Entry 5OYI (electron microscopy, 8.20 A resolution (very low resolution: no residue pairs are listed; an interface is given only as per-side residue counts)); this record covers chains A and F of the 15 polymer chains in the assembly.

# Chain A
Molecule: Genome polyprotein
From: Foot-and-mouth disease virus (strain A10-61)
Notes: EC 3.4.22.46, 3.6.1.15, 3.4.22.28, 2.7.7.48
UniProt: P03306 (POLG_FMDV1), isoform P03306-2; residues 27-208 here correspond to UniProt positions 724-905 (UniProt number = residue number + 697)
Sequence (182 residues; numbered 27 to 208; the number before each row is that of its first residue):
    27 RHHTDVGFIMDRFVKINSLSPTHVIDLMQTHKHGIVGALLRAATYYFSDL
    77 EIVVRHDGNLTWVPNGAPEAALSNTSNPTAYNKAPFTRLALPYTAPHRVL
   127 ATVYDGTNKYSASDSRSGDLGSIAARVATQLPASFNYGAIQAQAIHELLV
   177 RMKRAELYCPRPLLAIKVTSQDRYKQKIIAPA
Not modelled in the structure: 134-154

# Chain F
Molecule: Genome polyprotein
From: Foot-and-mouth disease virus (strain A10-61)
Notes: EC 3.4.22.46, 3.6.1.15, 3.4.22.28, 2.7.7.48
UniProt: P03306 (POLG_FMDV1); residues 1-221 here correspond to UniProt positions 505-725 (UniProt number = residue number + 504)
Sequence (221 residues; each row starts with the number of its first residue):
     1 GIFPVACADGYGGLVTTDPKTADPVYGKVYNPPKTNYPGRFTNLLDVAEA
    51 CPTFLRFDDGKPYVVTRADDTRLLAKFDVSLAAKHMSNTYLSGIAQYYTQ
   101 YSGTINLHFMFTGSTDSKARYMVAYIPPGVETPPDTPEEAAHCIHAEWDT
   151 GLNSKFTFSIPYVSAADYAYTASDTAETTNVQGWVCVYQITHGKAENDTL
   201 LVSASAGKDFELRLPIDPRTQ
UniProt features mapped onto this chain:
  - site: Gln221 (Cleavage)

# Chain A / chain F interface
At this resolution (8 A) residue pairs are not listed: 28 residues of chain A and 25 of chain F lie at the interface.

# Summary
28 residues of chain A face 25 of chain F across their interface.
Chain A is Genome polyprotein and chain F is Genome polyprotein, both from Foot-and-mouth disease virus
(strain A10-61); the structure, FMDV A10 dissociated pentamer, was determined by electron microscopy together
with 5OWX from the same study.
